7VMK - chains B and F of the 6 polymer chains in the assembly; structure by X-ray diffraction, 2.50 A resolution.

[Chain B]
Protein: Tubulin beta-2B chain
Source organism: Bos taurus
UniProt: Q6B856 (TBB2B_BOVIN); residue numbers follow UniProt; this construct covers 1-445
Chain sequence (445 residues; each row starts with the number of its first residue):
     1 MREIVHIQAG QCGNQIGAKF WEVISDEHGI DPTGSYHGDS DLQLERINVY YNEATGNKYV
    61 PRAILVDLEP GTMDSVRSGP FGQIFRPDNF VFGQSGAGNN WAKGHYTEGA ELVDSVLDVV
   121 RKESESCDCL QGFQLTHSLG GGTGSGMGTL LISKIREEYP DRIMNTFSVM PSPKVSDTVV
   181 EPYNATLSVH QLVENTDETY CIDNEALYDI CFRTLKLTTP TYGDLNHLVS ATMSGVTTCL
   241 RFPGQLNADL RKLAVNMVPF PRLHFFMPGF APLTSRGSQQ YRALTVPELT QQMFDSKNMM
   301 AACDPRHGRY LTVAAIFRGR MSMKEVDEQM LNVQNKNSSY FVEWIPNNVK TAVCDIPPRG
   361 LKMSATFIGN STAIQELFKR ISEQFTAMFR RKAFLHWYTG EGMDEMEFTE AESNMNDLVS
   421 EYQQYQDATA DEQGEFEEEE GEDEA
Unresolved in the structure: 277-279, 429-445
Bound ions: Mg2+: Gln11 (together with GDP); Ca2+ near Glu111 (its only coordinating residue here)
Small-molecule neighbours:
  - 7PL (N-[3-[[6-[[3-(trifluoromethyl)phenyl]amino]pyrimidin-4-yl]amino]phenyl]cyclopropanecarboxamide): Tyr50, Gln134, Asn165, Phe167, Glu198, Tyr200, Val236, Thr237, Cys239, Leu240, Leu246, Asn247, Ala248, Asp249, Leu250, Lys252, Leu253, Asn256, Met257, Val313, Ala314, Ala315, Ile316, Lys350, Thr351, Ala352
  - GDP (guanosine-5'-diphosphate): Ala9, Gly10, Gln11, Cys12, Gln15, Ile16, Asp67, Asn99, Ser138, Gly140, Gly141, Gly142, Thr143, Gly144, Val169, Pro171, Val175, Ser176, Asp177, Glu181, Asn204, Leu207, Tyr222, Leu225, Asn226

[Chain F]
Protein: Tubulin tyrosine ligase
Source organism: Gallus gallus
UniProt: E1BQ43 (E1BQ43_CHICK); residues 1-378 here = UniProt positions 1-378
Chain sequence (384 residues; row label = number of the first residue in the row):
     1 MYTFVVRDEN SSVYAEVSRL LLATGQWKRL RKDNPRFNLM LGERNRLPFG RLGHEPGLVQ
    61 LVNYYRGADK LCRKASLVKL IKTSPELSES CTWFPESYVI YPTNLKTPVA PAQNGIRHLI
   121 NNTRTDEREV FLAAYNRRRE GREGNVWIAK SSAGAKGEGI LISSEASELL DFIDEQGQVH
   181 VIQKYLEKPL LLEPGHRKFD IRSWVLVDHL YNIYLYREGV LRTSSEPYNS ANFQDKTCHL
   241 TNHCIQKEYS KNYGRYEEGN EMFFEEFNQY LMDALNTTLE NSILLQIKHI IRSCLMCIEP
   301 AISTKHLHYQ SFQLFGFDFM VDEELKVWLI EVNGAPACAQ KLYAELCQGI VDVAISSVFP
   361 LADTGQKTSQ PTSIFIKLHH HHHH
Unresolved in the structure: 107-124, 153-157, 363-372
Construct notes: expression tag (379-384)
Small-molecule neighbours: AMP-PCP (ACP; phosphomethylphosphonic acid adenylate ester): Lys74, Pro95, Ile148, Lys150, Gln183, Lys184, Tyr185, Leu186, Lys198, Asp200, Arg202, Arg222, His239, Leu240, Thr241, Asn242, Asp318, Met320, Ile330, Glu331, Asn333

[Chain B / chain F interface]
Contacting residue pairs (14; chain B residue first):
  Arg309(B) - Arg31(F)
  Leu331(B) - Pro56(F)
  Gln334(B) - Arg36(F)  hydrogen bond
  Asn335(B) - Arg36(F)  hydrogen bond
  Asn335(B) - Pro56(F)
  Asn335(B) - Gly57(F)
  Asn335(B) - Leu58(F)
  Lys336(B) - Lys28(F)  hydrogen bond (backbone-side chain)
  Ser338(B) - Arg31(F)
  Ser338(B) - Asn34(F)  hydrogen bond
  Ser338(B) - Arg36(F)
  Ser339(B) - Arg31(F)
  Glu343(B) - Arg31(F)  salt bridge
  Asn347(B) - Arg36(F)
Also at the interface, not in a pair above, chain B (10 interface residues in all): Phe341
Also at the interface, not in a pair above, chain F (11 interface residues in all): Met1, Thr3, Leu30, Glu55

[Overview]
10 residues of chain B face 11 of chain F across their interface, with 4 hydrogen bonds and 1 salt bridge.
Polar contacts include Glu343(B)-Arg31(F), Gln334(B)-Arg36(F) and Asn335(B)-Arg36(F). Ligands of chain B: GDP
and compound 7PL. Chain F binds AMP-PCP.
Here chain B is Tubulin beta-2B chain (Bos taurus) and chain F is Tubulin tyrosine ligase (Gallus gallus).
Entry 7VMK (Crystal structure of tubulin with 3) was determined by X-ray diffraction.
